6KJQ - chain A; structure by X-ray diffraction, 2.35 A resolution.

# Chain A
Name: Putative beta-lactamase
From: Jeotgalibacillus marinus
UniProt: A0A0U1X4V6 (A0A0U1X4V6_9BACL); residues 1-363 here correspond to UniProt positions 13-375 (UniProt number = residue number + 12)
Sequence (391 residues; numbered -19 to 371; the number before each row is that of its first residue; numbers below 1 keep their minus sign (Met-19 is residue -19)):
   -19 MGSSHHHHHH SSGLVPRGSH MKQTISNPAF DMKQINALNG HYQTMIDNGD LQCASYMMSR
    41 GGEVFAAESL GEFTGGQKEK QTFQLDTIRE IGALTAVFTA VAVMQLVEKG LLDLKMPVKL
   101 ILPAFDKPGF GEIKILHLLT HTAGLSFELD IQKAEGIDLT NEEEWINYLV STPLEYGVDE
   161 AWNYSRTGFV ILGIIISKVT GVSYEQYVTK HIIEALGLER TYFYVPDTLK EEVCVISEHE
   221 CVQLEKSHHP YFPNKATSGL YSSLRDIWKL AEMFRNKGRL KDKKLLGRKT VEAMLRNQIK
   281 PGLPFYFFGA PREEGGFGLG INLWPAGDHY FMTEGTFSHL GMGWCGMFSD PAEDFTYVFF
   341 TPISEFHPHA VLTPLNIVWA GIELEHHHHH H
Unresolved in the structure: -19 to 6, 366-371
Sequence notes: initiating methionine (-19); expression tag (-18 to 0, 364-371); engineered mutation Ala73 (Ser85 in A0A0U1X4V6), Ala76 (Lys88 in A0A0U1X4V6)
Residues lining bound ligands: D9F ((3Z,5E,8S,9E,11E,14S,16R,17Z,19E,24R)-24-methyl-8,14,16-tris(oxidanyl)-1-oxacyclotetracosa-3,5,9,11,17,19-hexaen-2-one): Ala73, Phe127, Trp162, Tyr164, Phe287, Phe288, Arg292, Asn302, Trp304, Pro305, His319, Leu320, Gly321, Met322, Trp324, Phe346

# Overview
Bound to chain A: compound D9F.
Chain A is Putative beta-lactamase (Jeotgalibacillus marinus); the structure, Functional and structural
insights into the unusual oxyanion hole-like geometry in macrolactin acyltransferase selective for
dicarboxylic ..., was determined by X-ray diffraction (same publication as 6KJJ, 6KJP, 6KJR and 6KJT).
